7L8S - chains A and H of the 8 polymer chains in the assembly; structure by electron microscopy, 4.30 A resolution (low resolution: residue-level contacts below are approximate; hydrogen-bond / salt-bridge calls are withheld).

# Chain A
Name: BG505 SOSIP.v5.2(7S) - gp120
From: Human immunodeficiency virus 1
Amino-acid sequence (506 residues; each row starts with the number of its first residue; note: 11 numbers in that range are skipped by the numbering (no residue carries them; nothing is unmodelled there); a row labelled like 185A-185H holds insertion residues (185A, then the next letters in order); numbers below 1 keep their minus sign (Met-1 is residue -1)):
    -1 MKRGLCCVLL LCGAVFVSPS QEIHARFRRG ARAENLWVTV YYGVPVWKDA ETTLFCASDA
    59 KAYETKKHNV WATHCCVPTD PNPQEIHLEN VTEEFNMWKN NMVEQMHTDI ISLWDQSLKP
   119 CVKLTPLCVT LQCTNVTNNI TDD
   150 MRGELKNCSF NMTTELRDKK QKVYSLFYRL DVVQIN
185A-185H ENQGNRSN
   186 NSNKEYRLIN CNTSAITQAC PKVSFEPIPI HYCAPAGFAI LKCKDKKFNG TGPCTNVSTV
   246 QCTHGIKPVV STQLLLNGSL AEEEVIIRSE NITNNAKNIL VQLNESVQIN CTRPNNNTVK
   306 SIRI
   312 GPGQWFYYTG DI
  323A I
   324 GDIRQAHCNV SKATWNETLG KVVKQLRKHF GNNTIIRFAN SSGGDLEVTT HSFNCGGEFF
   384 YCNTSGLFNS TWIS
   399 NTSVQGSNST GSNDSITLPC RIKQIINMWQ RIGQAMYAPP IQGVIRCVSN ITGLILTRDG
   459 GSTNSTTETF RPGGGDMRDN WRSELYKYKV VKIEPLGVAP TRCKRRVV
Not modelled in the structure: -1 to 32, 59-65, 185A-185H, 399-409
Disulfides: Cys54-Cys73, Cys119-Cys205, Cys126-Cys196, Cys131-Cys157, Cys218-Cys247, Cys228-Cys239, Cys296-Cys331, Cys378-Cys445, Cys385-Cys418
Covalent attachments: N-acetylglucosamine (NAG) linked to Asn88, Asn133, Asn137, Asn160, Asn197, Asn234, Asn241, Asn262, Asn276, Asn289, Asn295, Asn301, Asn332, Asn339, Asn355, Asn363, Asn386, Asn392, Asn448; glycan linked to Asn156
Reported in the primary citation:
  - post-translational modification sites: Asn133, Asn137, Asn156

# Chain H
Name: Rh.33172 pAbC-4 - Heavy Chain
From: Macaca mulatta
Amino-acid sequence (112 residues; row label = number of the first residue in the row; X marks 112 residues of unknown identity (built as UNK)):
     3 XXXXXXXXXX XXXXXXXXXX XXXXXXXXXX XXXXXXXXXX XXXXXXXXXX XXXXXXXXXX
    63 XXXXXXXXXX XXXXXXXXXX XXXXXXXXXX XXXXXXXXXX XXXXXXXXXX XX

# Interface between chain A and chain H
Interface residues of chain A (facing chain H), 8 residues: Thr132, Val134, Thr135, Asn136, Asn137, Asp140, Arg151, Asn156
The authors on this interface:
  - epitope / paratope residues, chain A: Thr132(A), Asn137(A), Asn156(A)

# In short
No residue of chain A is in contact with chain H. N-acetylglucosamine is covalently linked to Asn88(A),
Asn133(A), Asn137(A), Asn160(A), Asn197(A) and Asn234(A) and 13 more. The paper reports epitope/paratope
residues Thr132(A), Asn137(A) and Asn156(A); modification sites Asn133(A), Asn137(A) and Asn156(A).
Chain A is BG505 SOSIP.v5.2(7S) - gp120 (Human immunodeficiency virus 1) and chain H is Rh.33172 pAbC-4 -
Heavy Chain (Macaca mulatta); the structure, BG505 SOSIP.v5.2(7S) in complex with the polyclonal Fab pAbC-4
from animal Rh.33172 (Wk38 time point), was determined by electron microscopy together with 7L7T, 7L7U, 7L85,
7L86, 7L87, 7L88 and 15 further entries from the same study.
